PDB entry 4YH1 | X-ray diffraction, 2.20 A resolution | chains A and C

Chain A:
Protein: Carboxy-terminal domain RNA polymerase II polypeptide A small phosphatase 1
Source organism: Homo sapiens
Notes: EC 3.1.3.16
UniProt: Q9GZU7 (CTDS1_HUMAN), isoform Q9GZU7-3; residues 77-255 here correspond to UniProt positions 76-254 (UniProt number = residue number - 1)
Sequence (189 residues; each row starts with the number of its first residue):
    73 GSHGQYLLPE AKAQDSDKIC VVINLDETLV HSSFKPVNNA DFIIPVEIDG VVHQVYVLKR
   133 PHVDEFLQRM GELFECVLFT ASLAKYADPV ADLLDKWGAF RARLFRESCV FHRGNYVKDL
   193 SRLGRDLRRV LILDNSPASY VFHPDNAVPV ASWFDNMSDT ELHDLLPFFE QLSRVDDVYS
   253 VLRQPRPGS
Not modelled in the structure: 73-76, 256-261
Differences from the reference sequence: expression tag (73-76, 256-261); engineered mutation Asn96 (Asp95 in Q9GZU7)
Bound ions: Mg2+: Asn96, Asp98, Asn207 (shared with 4CG_5(C) of chain C)
Reported in the primary citation:
  - mutagenesis - D96N: abolished catalytic activity (proposed by the authors, not directly observed)

Chain C:
Protein: A small phosphatase 1
Sequence (12 residues; row label = number of the first residue in the row; numbers below 1 keep their minus sign (ACE-2 is residue -2)):
    -2 XSPYSPTXSY SX
Not modelled in the structure: -2 to 1, 6-9
Modified / non-standard residues: ACE (acetyl group) at position -2; 4CG ((1R,2Z)-2-[(2R)-2-amino-3-(phosphonooxy)propylidene]cyclopentanecarboxylic acid) at position 5; NH2 (amino group) at position 9
Bound ions: Mg2+: 4CG_5 (shared with Asn96(A), Asp98(A), Asn207(A) of chain A)

Chain A / chain C interface:
Residue-residue contacts (16):
  Asn96(A) - 4CG_5(C)
  Leu97(A) - 4CG_5(C)
  Asp98(A) - Thr4(C)
  Asp98(A) - 4CG_5(C)  hydrogen bond (side chain-backbone)
  Phe106(A) - Ser2(C)
  Thr152(A) - 4CG_5(C)
  Ala153(A) - 4CG_5(C)
  Ser154(A) - Pro3(C)
  Ser154(A) - Thr4(C)
  Ser154(A) - 4CG_5(C)
  Leu155(A) - Pro3(C)  hydrogen bond (backbone-backbone)
  Tyr158(A) - Thr4(C)
  Arg178(A) - Ser2(C)  hydrogen bond (side chain-backbone)
  Arg178(A) - Thr4(C)  hydrogen bond (side chain-backbone)
  Arg178(A) - 4CG_5(C)
  Lys190(A) - 4CG_5(C)
Interface residues without a listed pair, chain A (16 interface residues in all): Glu99, Val118, Ile120, Tyr188, Asn207

Overview:
16 residues of chain A and 4 residues of chain C are in contact, with 4 hydrogen bonds. Polar contacts include
Asp98(A)-4CG_5(C), Arg178(A)-Ser2(C) and Arg178(A)-Thr4(C). The Mg2+ site is built by Asn96(A), Asp98(A),
Asn207(A) and 4CG_5(C). The paper reports that D96N of chain A abolishes catalytic activity.
Chain A is Carboxy-terminal domain RNA polymerase II polypeptide A small phosphatase 1 (Homo sapiens) and
chain C is A small phosphatase 1; the structure, Structure of Human Scp1 bound to cis-proline peptidomimetic
CTD phospho-Ser5 peptide, was determined by X-ray diffraction, deposited together with 4YGX and 4YGY.
